PDB entry 1ZR4 | X-ray diffraction, 3.40 A resolution | chains A and D of the 16 polymer chains in the assembly

Chain A (and D):
Name: Transposon gamma-delta resolvase
Organism: Escherichia coli
Notes: chain D of this document is another copy of the same molecule, construct and numbering; everything in this record applies to it too
UniProt: P03012 (TNR1_ECOLI); numbering as in UniProt (aligned over 1-183)
Amino-acid sequence (183 residues; row label = number of the first residue in the row):
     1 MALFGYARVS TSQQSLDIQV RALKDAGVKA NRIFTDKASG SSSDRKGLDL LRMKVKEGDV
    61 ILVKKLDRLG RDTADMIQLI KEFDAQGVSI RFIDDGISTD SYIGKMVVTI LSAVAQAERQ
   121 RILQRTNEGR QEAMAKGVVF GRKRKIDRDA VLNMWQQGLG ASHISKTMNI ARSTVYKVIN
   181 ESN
Construct notes: engineered mutation Ala2 (Arg in P03012), Lys56 (Glu in P03012), Ser101 (Gly in P03012), Tyr102 (Glu in P03012), Ile103 (Met in P03012), Gln124 (Glu in P03012)

Chain A / chain D interface:
Contacting residue pairs (6):
  Asp95(A) with Ile103(D)
  Ile97(A) with Ile103(D), hydrophobic
  Ile103(A) with Asp95(D); Ile97(D), hydrophobic
  Met106(A) with Leu111(D), hydrophobic
  Val107(A) with Val107(D), hydrophobic
Other interface residues (no listed pair), chain A (7 interface residues in all): Gly96, Ile110
Other interface residues (no listed pair), chain D (8 interface residues in all): Gly96, Met106, Ile110

Overview:
7 residues of chain A and 8 residues of chain D are in contact.
Chain A and chain D are both Transposon gamma-delta resolvase (Escherichia coli); the structure, Structure of
a Synaptic gamma-delta Resolvase Tetramer Covalently linked to two Cleaved DNAs, was determined by X-ray
diffraction together with 1ZR2 from the same study.
